Entry 4KSQ (X-ray diffraction, 3.30 A resolution); this record covers chains A and B.

[Chain A (and B)]
Protein: Serine/threonine-protein kinase B-raf
From: Homo sapiens
Notes: EC 2.7.11.1; chain B of this document is another copy of the same molecule, construct and numbering; everything in this record applies to it too
UniProt: P15056 (BRAF_HUMAN); residues 444-725 here correspond to UniProt positions 445-726 (UniProt number = residue number + 1)
Amino-acid sequence (284 residues; numbered 442 to 725; the number before each row is that of its first residue):
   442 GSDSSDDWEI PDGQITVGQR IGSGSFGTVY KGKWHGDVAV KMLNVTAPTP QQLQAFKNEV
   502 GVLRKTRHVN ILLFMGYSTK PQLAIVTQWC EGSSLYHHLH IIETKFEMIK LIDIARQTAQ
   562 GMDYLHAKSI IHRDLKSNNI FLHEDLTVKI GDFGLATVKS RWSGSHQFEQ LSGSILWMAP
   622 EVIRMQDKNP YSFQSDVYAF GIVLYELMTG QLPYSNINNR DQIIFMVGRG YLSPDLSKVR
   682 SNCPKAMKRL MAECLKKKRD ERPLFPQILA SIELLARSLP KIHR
Unresolved in the structure: 442-446, 597-613, 722-725 (chain B: 442-447, 597-613, 720-725)
Differences from the reference sequence: expression tag (442-443)
Residues lining bound ligands: 1SW (N-{7-cyano-6-[4-fluoro-3-({[3-(trifluoromethyl)phenyl]carbamoyl}amino)phenoxy]-1,3-benzothiazol-2-yl}cyclopropanecarboxamide): Ile462, Val470, Ala480, Lys482, Glu500, Val503, Leu504, Ile512, Leu513, Ile526, Thr528, Gln529, Trp530, Cys531, Glu532, Gly533, Leu566, His573, Phe582, Ile591, Gly592, Asp593, Phe594
UniProt features mapped onto this chain:
  - active site: Asp575 (Proton acceptor)
  - binding site (ATP): Ile462 to Val470, Lys482
  - modified residue: Ser445 (Phosphoserine), Ser446 (Phosphoserine), Arg670 (Omega-N-methylarginine)
  - cross-link: Lys577 (Glycyl lysine isopeptide (Lys-Gly) (interchain with G-Cter in ubiquitin))

[How chain A and chain B interact]
Pairs across the interface - 45 pairs, chain A then chain B:
  Asp447(A) - Arg505(B)  salt bridge
  Trp449(A) - Arg505(B)
  Trp449(A) - Lys506(B)
  Trp449(A) - Thr507(B)
  Trp449(A) - Arg508(B)
  Trp449(A) - Tyr565(B)
  Trp449(A) - Lys569(B)
  His476(A) - His509(B)  hydrogen bond (backbone-side chain)
  His476(A) - Gln561(B)
  His476(A) - Asp564(B)  salt bridge
  His476(A) - Tyr565(B)
  His476(A) - Ala568(B)
  Gly477(A) - Gln561(B)  hydrogen bond (backbone-side chain)
  Leu504(A) - Arg508(B)
  Arg505(A) - Trp449(B)
  Arg505(A) - Arg508(B)  hydrogen bond (backbone-side chain)
  Lys506(A) - Trp449(B)
  Thr507(A) - Trp449(B)
  Thr507(A) - Arg508(B)  hydrogen bond (backbone-side chain)
  Arg508(A) - Trp449(B)
  Arg508(A) - Arg505(B)  hydrogen bond (side chain-backbone)
  Arg508(A) - Thr507(B)  hydrogen bond (side chain-backbone)
  Arg508(A) - Arg508(B)
  Arg508(A) - Phe515(B)  hydrogen bond (side chain-backbone)
  Arg508(A) - Met516(B)
  His509(A) - His476(B)  hydrogen bond (side chain-backbone)
  His509(A) - Leu514(B)
  Val510(A) - Leu514(B)
  Val510(A) - Gln529(B)
  Leu514(A) - Arg508(B)
  Leu514(A) - His509(B)
  Leu514(A) - Val510(B)
  Phe515(A) - Arg508(B)  hydrogen bond (backbone-side chain)
  Met516(A) - Arg508(B)
  Gln529(A) - Val510(B)
  Gln561(A) - His476(B)
  Gln561(A) - Gly477(B)
  Asp564(A) - His476(B)  salt bridge
  Tyr565(A) - Trp449(B)
  Tyr565(A) - Trp475(B)  hydrophobic
  Tyr565(A) - His476(B)
  Ala568(A) - His476(B)
  Lys569(A) - Trp449(B)
  Glu585(A) - Leu587(B)
  Leu587(A) - Glu585(B)
Interface residues without a listed pair, chain A (23 interface residues in all): Trp475
Interface residues without a listed pair, chain B (23 interface residues in all): Asp448, Leu504

[Overview]
The chain A/chain B interface involves 23 residues from each chain, with 9 hydrogen bonds and 3 salt bridges.
Among the polar pairs are Asp447(A)-Arg505(B), His476(A)-Asp564(B) and His476(A)-His509(B). Ligands of chain
A: compound 1SW.
Both chains are Serine/threonine-protein kinase B-raf (Homo sapiens). Entry 4KSQ (Crystal Structure of Human
B-raf bound to a DFG-out Inhibitor 5B) was determined by X-ray diffraction (same publication as 4KSP).
